8HCT - chain A; structure by X-ray diffraction, 2.26 A resolution.

== Chain A ==
Molecule: Ferritin
Notes: EC 1.16.3.1
UniProt: A0A8F4Y4C2 (A0A8F4Y4C2_9BILA); residues 1-169 here = UniProt positions 1-169
Amino-acid sequence (169 residues; each row starts with the number of its first residue):
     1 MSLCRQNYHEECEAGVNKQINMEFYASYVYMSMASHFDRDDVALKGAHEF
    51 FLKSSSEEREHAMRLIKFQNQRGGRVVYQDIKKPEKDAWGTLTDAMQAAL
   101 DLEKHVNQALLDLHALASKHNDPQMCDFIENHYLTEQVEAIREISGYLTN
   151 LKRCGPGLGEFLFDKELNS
Metal / ion sites: Fe ion: Glu23, Glu58, His61
Reported in the primary citation:
  - Cu ion coordination: Cys12, Asp122, Glu130

== In short ==
Glu23, Glu58 and His61 form the Fe ion site. The paper reports Cu ion coordination by Cys12, Asp122 and
Glu130.
Chain A is Ferritin; the structure, Crystal structure of Cu2+ binding to Dendrorhynchus zhejiangensis
ferritin, was determined by X-ray diffraction (same publication as 8GY1).
